Entry 8R2M (electron microscopy, 3.44 A resolution); this record covers chains A and B of the 10 polymer chains in the assembly.

[Chain A (and B)]
Protein: DNA-directed RNA polymerase subunit alpha
Source organism: Mycolicibacterium smegmatis MC2 155
Notes: EC 2.7.7.6; chain B of this document is another copy of the same molecule, construct and numbering; everything in this record applies to it too
Reference sequence: A0QSL8 (RPOA_MYCS2); residue numbers follow UniProt; this construct covers 1-350
Chain sequence (350 residues; row label = number of the first residue in the row):
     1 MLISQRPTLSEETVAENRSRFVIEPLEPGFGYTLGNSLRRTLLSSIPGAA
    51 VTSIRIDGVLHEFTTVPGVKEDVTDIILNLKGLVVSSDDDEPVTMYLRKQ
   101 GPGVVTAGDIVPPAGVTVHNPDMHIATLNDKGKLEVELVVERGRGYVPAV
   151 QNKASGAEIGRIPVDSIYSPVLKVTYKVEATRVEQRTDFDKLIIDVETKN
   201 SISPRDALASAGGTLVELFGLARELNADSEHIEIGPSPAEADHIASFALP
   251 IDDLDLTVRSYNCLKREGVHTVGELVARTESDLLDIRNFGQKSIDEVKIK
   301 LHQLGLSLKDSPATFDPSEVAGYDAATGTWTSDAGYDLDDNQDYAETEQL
Unresolved in the structure: 227-350 (chain B: 240-350)

[Chain A / chain B interface]
Contacting residue pairs (69; chain A residue first):
  Met1(A) with Asp90(B); Glu141(B), hydrogen bond (backbone-side chain); Arg142(B)
  Leu2(A) with Pro47(B), hydrophobic; Arg142(B), hydrogen bond (backbone-backbone); Arg144(B)
  Ile3(A) with Arg144(B), hydrogen bond (backbone-side chain)
  Arg6(A) with Glu217(B), salt bridge
  Pro7(A) with Leu218(B), hydrophobic; Leu221(B)
  Thr8(A) with Leu221(B)
  Glu27(A) with Ser44(B); Arg144(B)
  Gly29(A) with Arg40(B), hydrogen bond (backbone-side chain)
  Phe30(A) with Arg40(B); Thr41(B); Leu218(B), hydrophobic
  Thr33(A) with Asn36(B), hydrogen bond; Ser37(B), hydrogen bond; Arg40(B)
  Leu34(A) with Leu218(B), hydrophobic; Phe219(B), hydrophobic
  Ser37(A) with Thr33(B), hydrogen bond (side chain-backbone); Ser37(B)
  Arg40(A) with Gly29(B), hydrogen bond (side chain-backbone); Thr33(B), hydrogen bond
  Thr41(A) with Thr33(B)
  Ser45(A) with Phe30(B); Ile232(B)
  Pro47(A) with Met1(B), hydrophobic; Glu230(B)
  Arg142(A) with Glu230(B), salt bridge
  Arg144(A) with Met1(B); Glu27(B), salt bridge; Ile232(B)
  Arg205(A) with Leu225(B), hydrogen bond (side chain-backbone)
  Asp206(A) with Asn226(B), hydrogen bond; Ser229(B)
  Leu208(A) with Leu225(B), hydrophobic
  Ala209(A) with Ala222(B); Asn226(B)
  Ser210(A) with Glu230(B), hydrogen bond (side chain-backbone); His231(B)
  Gly212(A) with Ala222(B)
  Gly213(A) with Arg223(B); His231(B)
  Thr214(A) with His231(B); Ile232(B), hydrogen bond (side chain-backbone)
  Leu215(A) with Thr33(B); Phe219(B), hydrophobic
  Val216(A) with Val216(B); Phe219(B), hydrophobic; Gly220(B); Arg223(B)
  Glu217(A) with His231(B), salt bridge; Ile234(B)
  Leu218(A) with Phe30(B), hydrophobic; Leu34(B), hydrophobic
  Phe219(A) with Leu34(B), hydrophobic; Leu215(B), hydrophobic; Val216(B), hydrophobic; Phe219(B), hydrophobic
  Leu221(A) with Pro7(B), hydrophobic; Leu9(B)
  Ala222(A) with Ala209(B)
  Arg223(A) with Gly213(B); Val216(B)
  Leu225(A) with Leu9(B), hydrophobic; Leu208(B), hydrophobic
Interface residues without a listed pair, chain A (43 interface residues in all): Leu9, Phe21, Ile23, Leu26, Pro28, Leu38, Gly143, Gly220
Interface residues without a listed pair, chain B (45 interface residues in all): Ser4, Ile23, Leu26, Tyr32, Gly143, Arg205, Gly212, Glu233

[Summary]
The interface between chain A and chain B involves 43 residues on one side and 45 on the other; the contacts
include 13 hydrogen bonds and 4 salt bridges. Polar contacts include Arg6(A)-Glu217(B), Arg142(A)-Glu230(B)
and Arg144(A)-Glu27(B).
Both chains are DNA-directed RNA polymerase subunit alpha (Mycolicibacterium smegmatis MC2 155). Entry 8R2M
(Mycobacterium smegnatis RNA polymerase transcription initiation complex with SigmaA, RbpA, HelD N-terminal
domain and an upstream-fork ...) was determined by electron microscopy together with 8Q3I, 8QN8, 8QTI, 8QU6,
8R3M, 8R6P and 8R6R from the same study.
